Entry 7SOD (electron microscopy, 3.20 A resolution); this record covers chains L and H of the 3 polymer chains in the assembly.

# Chain L
Molecule: S2L20 Fab light chain
Source organism: Homo sapiens
Notes: antibody fragment or engineered binder
Chain sequence (107 residues; numbered 1 to 107; the number before each row is that of its first residue):
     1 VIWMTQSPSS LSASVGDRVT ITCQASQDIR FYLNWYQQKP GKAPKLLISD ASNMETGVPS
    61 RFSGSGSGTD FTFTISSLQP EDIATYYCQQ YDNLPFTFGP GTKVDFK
Cystine bridges: C23-C88

# Chain H
Molecule: S2L20 Fab heavy chain
Source organism: Homo sapiens
Notes: antibody fragment or engineered binder
Chain sequence (121 residues; numbered 1 to 121; the number before each row is that of its first residue):
     1 EVQLVESGGG VVQPGGSLRL SCAASGFTFN SYGMHWVRQA PGKGLEWVAF IRYDGGNKYY
    61 ADSVKGRFTI SRDNSKNTLY LQMKSLRAED TAVYYCANLK DSRYSGSYYD YWGQGTLVTV
   121 S
Cystine bridges: C22-C96

# Interface between chain L and chain H
Pairs across the interface - 38 pairs, chain L then chain H:
  V1(L) - D62(H)
  R30(L) - R103(H)
  Y32(L) - S102(H)
  Y32(L) - R103(H)
  N34(L) - K100(H)  hydrogen bond (side chain-backbone)
  Y36(L) - L99(H)
  Y36(L) - D110(H)  hydrogen bond
  Y36(L) - W112(H)
  Q38(L) - Q39(H)  hydrogen bond
  Q38(L) - Y95(H)
  A43(L) - W112(H)  hydrophobic
  A43(L) - G113(H)
  P44(L) - L45(H)  hydrophobic
  P44(L) - W112(H)
  L46(L) - K100(H)
  L46(L) - D110(H)
  S49(L) - K100(H)
  D50(L) - S102(H)  hydrogen bond
  E55(L) - K100(H)  salt bridge
  Y87(L) - Q39(H)
  Y87(L) - G44(H)
  Y87(L) - L45(H)
  Q89(L) - L99(H)
  Y91(L) - D101(H)
  Y91(L) - S102(H)  hydrogen bond
  Y91(L) - Y104(H)
  D92(L) - R103(H)  salt bridge
  D92(L) - Y104(H)  hydrogen bond (backbone-side chain)
  N93(L) - Y104(H)
  L94(L) - Y59(H)  hydrophobic
  L94(L) - Y104(H)  hydrophobic
  P95(L) - W47(H)  hydrophobic
  F96(L) - H35(H)
  F96(L) - W47(H)
  F96(L) - D101(H)
  F96(L) - Y104(H)  hydrophobic
  F98(L) - V37(H)  hydrophobic
  F98(L) - L45(H)
Other interface residues (no listed pair), chain L (23 interface residues in all): K42, P100
Other interface residues (no listed pair), chain H (23 interface residues in all): K43, E46, F50, Y60, A61

# In short
Chain L and chain H each contribute 23 residues to their interface, with 6 hydrogen bonds and 2 salt bridges.
Polar contacts include E55(L)-K100(H), D92(L)-R103(H) and N34(L)-K100(H).
Chain L is S2L20 Fab light chain and chain H is S2L20 Fab heavy chain, both from Homo sapiens; the structure,
SARS-CoV-2 S NTD B.1.617.1 kappa variant S2L20 Local Refinement, was determined by electron microscopy (same
publication as 7SOA).
